6C5W - chains A and E; structure by X-ray diffraction, 3.10 A resolution.

Chain A:
Name: calcium uniporter
From: Metarhizium acridum (strain CQMa 102)
Reference sequence: E9DVV4 (E9DVV4_METAQ); numbering as in UniProt; present here: 99-187, 204-426
Chain sequence (312 residues; row label = number of the first residue in the row; note: 16 numbers in that range are skipped by the numbering (no residue carries them; nothing is unmodelled there)):
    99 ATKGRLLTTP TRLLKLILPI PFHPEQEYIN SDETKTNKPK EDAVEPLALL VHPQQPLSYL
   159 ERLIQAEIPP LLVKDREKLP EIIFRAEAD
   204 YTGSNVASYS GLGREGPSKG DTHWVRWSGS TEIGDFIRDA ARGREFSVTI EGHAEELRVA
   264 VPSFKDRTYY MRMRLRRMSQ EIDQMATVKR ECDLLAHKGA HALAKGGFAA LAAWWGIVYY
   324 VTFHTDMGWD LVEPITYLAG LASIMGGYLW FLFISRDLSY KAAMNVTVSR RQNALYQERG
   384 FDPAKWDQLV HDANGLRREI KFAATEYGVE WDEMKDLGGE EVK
Not modelled in the structure: 99, 128-138, 204-206, 415-426
Bound ions: Ca2+: Glu336 (shared with 1 residue of chain B)
UniProt features mapped onto this chain:
  - motif: Trp332 to Tyr340 (Selectivity filter)
  - binding site (Ca(2+)): Glu336
  - mutagenesis: Phe326 (F326A: Strongly reduced calcium channel activity), Gly331 (G331L: Strongly reduced calcium channel activity), Trp332 (W332A: Abolished calcium channel activity), Asp333 (D333A: Reduced sensitivitiy to ruthenium red derivative Ru360), Glu336 (E336A: Abolished calcium channel activity), Pro337 (P337A: Abolished calcium channel activity), Tyr340 (Y340A: Abolished calcium channel activity), Leu341 (L341A: Strongly reduced calcium channel activity), Gly343 (G343L: Strongly reduced calcium channel activity), Ile347 (I347A: Strongly reduced calcium channel activity), Gly350 (G350L: Strongly reduced calcium channel activity), Phe354 (F354A: Strongly reduced calcium channel activity)
What the authors report for this chain:
  - Ca2+ coordination: Glu336
  - contacts within the chain: Trp332-Pro337
  - mutagenesis - Y340A: decreased expression
  - self-association interface (contacts with another copy of this molecule); pairs are residue here / residue on that copy: Leu314-Met348, Tyr340

Chain E:
Name: nanobody
Notes: antibody fragment or engineered binder
Chain sequence (117 residues; each row starts with the number of its first residue):
     2 VQLQESGGGL VQAGGSLRLS CAASGTIFSP HYMGWYRQAP GKEREFVAGI GFGTTTNYAN
    62 SVKGRFTISR DNAKNTVYLQ MNSLKPEDTA VYYCAARLYP ILGHTYWGQG TQVTVSS
Disulfide bonds: Cys22-Cys95

Chain A / chain E interface:
Contacting residue pairs - 13 pairs, chain A then chain E:
  Tyr323(A) - Phe29(E)
  Tyr323(A) - Ser30(E)  hydrogen bond (side chain-backbone)
  Thr325(A) - Phe53(E)
  Thr325(A) - Gly54(E)  hydrogen bond (backbone-backbone)
  Phe326(A) - His32(E)  hydrogen bond (backbone-side chain)
  Phe326(A) - Phe53(E)
  Phe326(A) - Gly54(E)
  His327(A) - Ser30(E)  hydrogen bond (side chain-backbone)
  His327(A) - Phe53(E)
  His327(A) - Asn73(E)
  His327(A) - Leu99(E)
  Thr328(A) - Phe53(E)
  Asp329(A) - Phe53(E)
Also at the interface, not in a pair above, chain A (7 interface residues in all): Tyr322
Also at the interface, not in a pair above, chain E (10 interface residues in all): Pro31, Tyr100, Pro101

In short:
7 residues of chain A and 10 residues of chain E are in contact, with 4 hydrogen bonds. Polar pairs include
Tyr323(A)-Ser30(E), Phe326(A)-His32(E) and His327(A)-Ser30(E). Curated annotation (UniProt) lists Ca2+-binding
residue Glu336(A) and 12 mutagenesis sites on chain A. From the paper: Y340A of chain A reduces expression;
Ca2+ coordination by Glu336(A).
Chain A is calcium uniporter (Metarhizium acridum (strain CQMa 102)) and chain E is nanobody; the structure,
Crystal structure of the mitochondrial calcium uniporter, was determined by X-ray diffraction together with
6C5R from the same study.
